9FKU - chains A and C of the 4 polymer chains in the assembly; structure by X-ray diffraction, 1.90 A resolution.

Chain A:
Protein: Arbitrium receptor
Organism: Bacillus subtilis
UniProt: A0A8I3AZZ2 (A0A8I3AZZ2_BACIU); residues 1-386 here correspond to UniProt positions 2-387 (UniProt number = residue number + 1)
Sequence (386 residues; numbered 1 to 386; the number before each row is that of its first residue):
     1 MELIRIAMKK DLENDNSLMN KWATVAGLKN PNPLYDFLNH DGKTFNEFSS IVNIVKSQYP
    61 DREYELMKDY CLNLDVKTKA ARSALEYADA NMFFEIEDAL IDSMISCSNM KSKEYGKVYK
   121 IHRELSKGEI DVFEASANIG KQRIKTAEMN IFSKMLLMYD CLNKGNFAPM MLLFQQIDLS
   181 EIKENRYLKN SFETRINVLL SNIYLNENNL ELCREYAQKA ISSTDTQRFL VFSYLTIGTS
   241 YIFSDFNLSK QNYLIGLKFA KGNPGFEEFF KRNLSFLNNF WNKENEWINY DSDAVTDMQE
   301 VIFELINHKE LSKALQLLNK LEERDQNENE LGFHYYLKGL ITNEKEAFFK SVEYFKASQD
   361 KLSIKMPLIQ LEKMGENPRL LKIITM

Chain C:
Protein: Gly-val-val-arg-gly-ala
Sequence (6 residues; numbered 1 to 6; the number before each row is that of its first residue):
     1 GVVRGA

How chain A and chain C interact:
Pairs across the interface (31):
  Tyr159(A) with Ala6(C)
  Leu162(A) with Arg4(C); Gly5(C); Ala6(C)
  Phe167(A) with Arg4(C)
  Val198(A) with Ala6(C), hydrophobic
  Leu199(A) with Ala6(C), hydrophobic
  Asn202(A) with Arg4(C); Gly5(C), hydrogen bond (side chain-backbone); Ala6(C)
  Asn206(A) with Arg4(C), hydrogen bond
  Arg228(A) with Ala6(C), hydrogen bond (side chain-backbone)
  Phe232(A) with Gly5(C); Ala6(C)
  Thr236(A) with Gly5(C)
  Thr239(A) with Val2(C)
  Phe269(A) with Val3(C); Arg4(C)
  Arg272(A) with Val3(C)
  Asn273(A) with Val2(C); Val3(C), hydrogen bond (side chain-backbone)
  Phe276(A) with Gly1(C); Val2(C), hydrophobic
  Thr296(A) with Gly1(C), hydrogen bond (side chain-backbone)
  Gln299(A) with Gly1(C), hydrogen bond (side chain-backbone)
  Glu300(A) with Gly1(C), hydrogen bond (side chain-backbone)
  Asn329(A) with Arg4(C), hydrogen bond
  Phe333(A) with Gly1(C); Val2(C), hydrophobic
  Asp360(A) with Arg4(C), salt bridge
  Ser363(A) with Arg4(C)
Also at the interface, not in a pair above, chain A (27 interface residues in all): Asn163, Leu205, Phe229, Leu235, Ile242

Overview:
27 residues of chain A and 6 residues of chain C are in contact; the contacts include 8 hydrogen bonds and 1
salt bridge. Among the polar pairs are Asp360(A)-Arg4(C), Asn202(A)-Gly5(C) and Asn206(A)-Arg4(C).
Chain A is Arbitrium receptor (Bacillus subtilis) and chain C is Gly-val-val-arg-gly-ala; the structure,
Crystal Structure of AimR from Katmira phage, was determined by X-ray diffraction.
